5MWN - chains A and N of the 7 polymer chains in the assembly; structure by X-ray diffraction, 2.20 A resolution.

# Chain A
Name: Type VI secretion protein
From: Escherichia coli
UniProt: A0A0P7QEP7 (A0A0P7QEP7_ECOLX); residues 1-315 here = UniProt positions 1-315
Chain sequence (315 residues; each row starts with the number of its first residue):
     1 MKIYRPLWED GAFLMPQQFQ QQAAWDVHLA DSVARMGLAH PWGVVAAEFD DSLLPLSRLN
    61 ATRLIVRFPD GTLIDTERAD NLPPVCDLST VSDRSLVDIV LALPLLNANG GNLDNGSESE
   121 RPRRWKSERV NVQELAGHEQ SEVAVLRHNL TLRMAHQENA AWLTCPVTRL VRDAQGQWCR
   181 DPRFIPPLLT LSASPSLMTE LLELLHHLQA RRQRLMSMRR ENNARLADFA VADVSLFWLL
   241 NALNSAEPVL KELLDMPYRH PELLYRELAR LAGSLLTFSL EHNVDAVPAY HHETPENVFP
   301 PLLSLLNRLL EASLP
Unresolved in the structure: 313-315
Sequence notes: conflict Leu202 (Ala in A0A0P7QEP7)
What the authors report for this chain:
  - conformationally variable residues (order/disorder transition): Met1 to Phe19, Val130 to Ala144
  - self-association interface (contacts with another copy of this molecule): Met1 to Phe19, Val130 to Ala144

# Chain N
Name: llama nanobody raised against TssK, nbK27
From: Lama glama
Notes: antibody fragment or engineered binder
Chain sequence (125 residues; row label = number of the first residue in the row):
     1 QVQLVESGGG LVQPGGSLRL SCAASGIMLG YFTMAWYRQA PGKQRELVAT EISGGSANYA
    61 DAVKGRFTIS RDNARSTVYL QMNSLKPEDT AVYYCDARIW RGTVYDNISG PGTQVTVSSH
   121 HHHHH
Unresolved in the structure: 118-125
Disulfide bonds: Cys22-Cys95

# Chain A / chain N interface
Residue-residue contacts (17; chain A residue first):
  Asp10(A) with Arg101(N); Gly102(N); Thr103(N), hydrogen bond
  Gly11(A) with Arg101(N), hydrogen bond (backbone-side chain)
  Ala12(A) with Arg101(N)
  Phe13(A) with Val2(N), hydrophobic; Ile27(N), hydrophobic; Ile99(N), hydrophobic; Arg101(N); Asp106(N)
  Leu14(A) with Ile27(N); Met28(N), hydrogen bond (backbone-backbone)
  Met15(A) with Gly26(N); Ile27(N), hydrophobic
  Pro16(A) with Met28(N), hydrophobic
  Arg129(A) with Ala74(N), hydrogen bond (side chain-backbone)
  Glu142(A) with Ala74(N)
Also at the interface, not in a pair above, chain A (10 interface residues in all): Phe19
Also at the interface, not in a pair above, chain N (12 interface residues in all): Trp100, Val104

# Overview
The interface between chain A and chain N involves 10 residues on one side and 12 on the other, with 4
hydrogen bonds. Among the polar pairs are Asp10(A)-Thr103(N), Gly11(A)-Arg101(N) and Arg129(A)-Ala74(N). The
paper reports conformational variability at Met1(A) and Val130(A); a self-association interface involving
Met1(A) and Val130(A).
Here chain A is Type VI secretion protein (Escherichia coli) and chain N is llama nanobody raised against
TssK, nbK27 (Lama glama). Entry 5MWN (Structure of the EAEC T6SS component TssK N-terminal domain in complex
with llama nanobodies nbK18 and ...) was determined by X-ray diffraction (same publication as 5M2W, 5M2Y and
5M30).
